7NEC - chain A; structure by X-ray diffraction, 1.95 A resolution.

Chain A:
Protein: Nuclear receptor ROR-gamma
From: Homo sapiens
UniProtKB: P51449 (RORG_HUMAN); residues 265-507 here = UniProt positions 265-507
Amino-acid sequence (247 residues; row label = number of the first residue in the row):
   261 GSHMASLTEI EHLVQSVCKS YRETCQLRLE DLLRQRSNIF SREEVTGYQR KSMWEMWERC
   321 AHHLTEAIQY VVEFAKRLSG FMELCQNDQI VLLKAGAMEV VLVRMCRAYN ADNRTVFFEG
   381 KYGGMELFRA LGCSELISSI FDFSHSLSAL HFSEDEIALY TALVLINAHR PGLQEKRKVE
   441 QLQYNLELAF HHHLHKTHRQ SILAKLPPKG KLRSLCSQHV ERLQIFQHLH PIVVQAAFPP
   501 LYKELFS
Disordered / not traced: 261-265
Sequence notes: expression tag (261-264); engineered mutation His-455 (Cys in P51449)
Residues lining bound ligands: U95 (4-[[3-[2-chloranyl-6-(trifluoromethyl)phenyl]-5-(1H-pyrrol-2-yl)-1,2-oxazol-4-yl]methoxy]benzoic acid): Trp-317, Ala-321, Leu-324, Thr-325, Ile-328, Gln-329, Leu-353, Lys-354, Ala-357, Met-358, Val-480, Leu-483, Gln-484, Gln-487, Ile-492, Val-494, Gln-495, Ala-496, Ala-497, Phe-498, Pro-499, Leu-501, Tyr-502, Leu-505, Phe-506
Curated features (UniProtKB/Swiss-Prot):
  - motif: Leu-501 to Phe-506 (AF-2)
  - mutagenesis: Ala-327 (A327F: Completely abolishes transcriptional activity), Phe-378 (F378Q: Completely abolishes transcriptional activity), Ile-397 (I397N: Nearly abolishes transcriptional activity)

In short:
Bound to chain A: compound U95. Curated annotation (UniProt) lists 3 mutagenesis sites.
Chain A is Nuclear receptor ROR-gamma (Homo sapiens); the structure, ROR(gamma)t ligand binding domain in
complex with allosteric ligand FM217, was determined by X-ray diffraction (same publication as 7NP5, 7NP6 and
7NPC).
